PDB entry 5PGV | X-ray diffraction, 2.35 A resolution | chains A and B

[Chain A (and B)]
Name: Corticosteroid 11-beta-dehydrogenase isozyme 1
Organism: Homo sapiens
Notes: EC 1.1.1.146; chain B of this document is another copy of the same molecule, construct and numbering; everything in this record applies to it too
UniProt: P28845 (DHI1_HUMAN); residue numbers follow UniProt; this construct covers 24-292
Chain sequence (286 residues; each row starts with the number of its first residue):
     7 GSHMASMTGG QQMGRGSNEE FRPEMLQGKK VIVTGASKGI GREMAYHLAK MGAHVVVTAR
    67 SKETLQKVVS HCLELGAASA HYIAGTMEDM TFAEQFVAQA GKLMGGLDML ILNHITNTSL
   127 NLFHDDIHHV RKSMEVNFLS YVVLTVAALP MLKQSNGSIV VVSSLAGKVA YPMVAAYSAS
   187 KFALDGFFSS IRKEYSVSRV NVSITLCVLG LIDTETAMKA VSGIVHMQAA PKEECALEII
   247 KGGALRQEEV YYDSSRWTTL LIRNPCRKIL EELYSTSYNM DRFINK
Unresolved in the structure: 7-25, 288-292 (chain B: 7-10, 291-292)
Differences from the reference sequence: expression tag (7-23); engineered mutation Arg262 (Leu in P28845), Glu278 (Phe in P28845)
Ligand contacts:
  - 8K7 (1-(3-hydroxyazetidin-1-yl)-2-[(2S,5R)-2-(4-fluorophenyl)-5-methoxyadamantan-2-yl]ethan-1-one): Ile121, Thr124, Leu126, Ser170, Leu171, Ala172, Tyr177, Val180, Tyr183, Leu215, Gly216, Leu217, Thr222, Ala223, Ala226, Val227, Val231
  - NADP (NAP; NADP nicotinamide-adenine-dinucleotide phosphate): Gly41, Ala42, Ser43, Lys44, Gly45, Ile46, Gly47, Ala65, Arg66, Ser67, Gly91, Thr92, Met93, Glu94, Asn119, His120, Ile121, Thr122, Asn123, Val142, Tyr147, Val168, Ser169, Ser170, Tyr183, Lys187, Leu215, Gly216, Leu217, Ile218, Thr220, Thr222, Ala223
Curated features (UniProtKB/Swiss-Prot):
  - active site: Tyr183 (Proton acceptor)
  - binding site (NADP(+)): Thr92, Met93, Asn119 to Ile121, Tyr183 to Lys187, Ile218 to Thr222
  - binding site (substrate): Ser170
  - glycosylation (N-linked (GlcNAc...) asparagine): Asn123, Asn162, Asn207
  - natural variant: Val148 (V148E: In a breast cancer sample)
  - mutagenesis: Glu25 to Glu26 (Inverted topology. Reduced Vmax; No effect on topology. Reduced Vmax; Reduced Vmax), Glu25 (E25K/Q: No effect on activity), Glu26 (E26K: No effect on activity), Lys35 to Lys36 (Complete loss of activity)

[Chain A / chain B interface]
Residue-residue contacts (127; chain A residue first):
  Met96(A) with Arg137(B)
  Leu126(A) with Phe289(B)
  Asn127(A) with Glu200(B); Phe289(B)
  Leu128(A) with Glu200(B); Ser204(B); Phe289(B), hydrophobic
  Phe129(A) with Val148(B), hydrophobic; Val152(B), hydrophobic; Phe193(B), hydrophobic; Ile197(B), hydrophobic; Glu200(B), hydrogen bond (backbone-side chain)
  His130(A) with Val152(B)
  Asp131(A) with Val152(B)
  Ile133(A) with Leu145(B), hydrophobic; Val148(B), hydrophobic; Val149(B), hydrophobic
  Val136(A) with Phe144(B), hydrophobic; Leu145(B), hydrophobic
  Arg137(A) with Met96(B); Glu141(B), salt bridge; Leu145(B)
  Met140(A) with Met140(B), hydrophobic; Phe144(B), hydrophobic
  Glu141(A) with Arg137(B), salt bridge
  Phe144(A) with Val136(B), hydrophobic; Met140(B), hydrophobic; Ala185(B), hydrophobic
  Leu145(A) with Ile133(B), hydrophobic; Val136(B), hydrophobic; Arg137(B)
  Val148(A) with Phe129(B), hydrophobic; Ile133(B), hydrophobic
  Val149(A) with Ile133(B), hydrophobic
  Val152(A) with Phe129(B), hydrophobic; His130(B); Asp131(B)
  Leu171(A) with Tyr280(B)
  Lys174(A) with Arg273(B)
  Val175(A) with Arg273(B); Glu277(B)
  Ala176(A) with Ser195(B); Lys199(B); Glu277(B), hydrogen bond (backbone-side chain)
  Tyr177(A) with Ser196(B), hydrogen bond (backbone-side chain); Tyr280(B); Tyr284(B), hydrophobic
  Pro178(A) with Ser196(B); Lys199(B); Glu200(B); Tyr284(B); Met286(B), hydrophobic
  Met179(A) with Glu200(B), hydrogen bond (backbone-side chain); Met286(B), hydrophobic; Phe289(B), hydrophobic
  Val180(A) with Ser196(B)
  Ala181(A) with Phe193(B), hydrophobic; Ser196(B), hydrogen bond (backbone-side chain); Ile197(B), hydrophobic
  Ser184(A) with Gly192(B), hydrogen bond (side chain-backbone)
  Ala185(A) with Phe144(B), hydrophobic; Ala189(B); Phe193(B), hydrophobic
  Phe188(A) with Phe188(B); Asp191(B); Gly192(B); Arg273(B)
  Ala189(A) with Ala185(B)
  Asp191(A) with Phe188(B)
  Gly192(A) with Ser184(B), hydrogen bond (backbone-side chain); Phe188(B)
  Phe193(A) with Phe129(B), hydrophobic; Ala181(B); Ala185(B), hydrophobic
  Ser195(A) with Ala176(B)
  Ser196(A) with Tyr177(B), hydrogen bond (side chain-backbone); Pro178(B); Val180(B); Ala181(B), hydrogen bond (side chain-backbone)
  Ile197(A) with Phe129(B), hydrophobic; Ala181(B), hydrophobic
  Lys199(A) with Ala176(B); Pro178(B)
  Glu200(A) with Asn127(B); Leu128(B); Phe129(B), hydrogen bond (side chain-backbone); Pro178(B); Met179(B), hydrogen bond (side chain-backbone)
  Ser204(A) with Leu128(B)
  Gly229(A) with Asn285(B)
  Ile230(A) with Ser283(B); Tyr284(B); Asn285(B), hydrogen bond (backbone-backbone)
  Val231(A) with Ser283(B)
  Met233(A) with Ser283(B)
  Trp263(A) with Leu279(B), hydrophobic
  Thr264(A) with Leu276(B); Tyr280(B), hydrogen bond
  Leu267(A) with Cys272(B); Ile275(B), hydrophobic; Leu276(B), hydrophobic; Leu279(B), hydrophobic
  Ile268(A) with Leu276(B), hydrophobic
  Asn270(A) with Asn270(B)
  Cys272(A) with Leu267(B)
  Arg273(A) with Lys174(B); Val175(B); Phe188(B)
  Ile275(A) with Leu267(B), hydrophobic
  Leu276(A) with Thr264(B); Leu267(B), hydrophobic; Ile268(B), hydrophobic
  Glu277(A) with Val175(B); Ala176(B), hydrogen bond (side chain-backbone)
  Leu279(A) with Leu267(B), hydrophobic
  Tyr280(A) with Leu171(B); Tyr177(B); Thr264(B), hydrogen bond
  Ser283(A) with Ile230(B); Val231(B); His232(B), hydrogen bond (backbone-backbone); Met233(B)
  Tyr284(A) with Pro178(B); Met179(B), hydrophobic; Ile230(B)
  Asn285(A) with Gly229(B), hydrogen bond (side chain-backbone); Ile230(B), hydrogen bond (backbone-backbone)
Other interface residues (no listed pair), chain A (59 interface residues in all): Ala182
Other interface residues (no listed pair), chain B (61 interface residues in all): Ala182, Trp263

[Overview]
59 residues of chain A and 61 residues of chain B are in contact; the contacts include 18 hydrogen bonds and 2
salt bridges. Polar contacts include Arg137(A)-Glu141(B), Phe129(A)-Glu200(B) and Ala176(A)-Glu277(B). Ligands
of chain A: NADP and compound 8K7.
Both chains are Corticosteroid 11-beta-dehydrogenase isozyme 1 (Homo sapiens). Entry 5PGV (Crystal structure
of 11BETA-HSD1 double mutant (L262R, F278E) complexed with
1-(3-hydroxyazetidin-1-yl)-2-[(2S,5R)-2-(4-fluorophenyl)-5-methoxyadamantan-2-yl]ethan-1-one) was determined
by X-ray diffraction, deposited together with 5PGU, 5PGW, 5PGX, 5PGY and 5PGZ.
